5LNH - chains A and H; structure by X-ray diffraction, 3.00 A resolution.

[Chain A (and H)]
Name: GTP-sensing transcriptional pleiotropic repressor CodY
Organism: Bacillus subtilis (strain 168)
Notes: chain H of this document is another copy of the same molecule, construct and numbering; everything in this record applies to it too
Reference sequence: P39779 (CODY_BACSU); residue numbers follow UniProt; this construct covers 2-259
Chain sequence (263 residues; row label = number of the first residue in the row):
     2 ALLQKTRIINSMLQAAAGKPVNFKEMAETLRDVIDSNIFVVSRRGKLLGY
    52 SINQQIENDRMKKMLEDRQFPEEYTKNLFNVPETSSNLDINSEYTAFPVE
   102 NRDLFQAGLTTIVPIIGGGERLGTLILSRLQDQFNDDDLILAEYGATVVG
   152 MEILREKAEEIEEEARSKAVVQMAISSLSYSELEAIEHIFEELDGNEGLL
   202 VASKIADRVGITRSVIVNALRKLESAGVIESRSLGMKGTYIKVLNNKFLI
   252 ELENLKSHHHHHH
Not modelled in the structure: 257-264
Differences from the reference sequence: expression tag (260-264)
Modified / non-standard residues: Mse-13, Mse-27, Mse-62, Mse-65, Mse-152, Mse-174, Mse-237 (selenomethionine; parent Met)
From the paper describing this entry:
  - conformationally variable residues (loop rearrangement): Glu-94 to Ala-108
  - self-association interface (contacts with another copy of this molecule): Glu-165 to Ser-177
  - mutagenesis - L3S: decreased binding to another copy of this molecule
  - mutagenesis - L3S: decreased binding to BcaPp8(36)
  - mutagenesis - L3S: decreased signaling
  - mutagenesis - L3S: decreased binding to BcaPp8(19)

[How chain A and chain H interact]
Residue-residue contacts - 24 pairs, chain A then chain H:
  Leu-4(A) / Asp-137(H)
  Leu-4(A) / Ile-141(H)  hydrophobic
  Leu-4(A) / Glu-144(H)
  Arg-8(A) / Thr-85(H)
  Arg-8(A) / Glu-144(H)  salt bridge
  Asn-11(A) / Glu-144(H)
  Asn-11(A) / Thr-148(H)
  Leu-14(A) / Thr-148(H)
  Gln-15(A) / Ile-117(H)
  Gln-15(A) / Gly-118(H)
  Thr-85(A) / Arg-8(H)
  Ile-117(A) / Gln-15(H)
  Gly-120(A) / Ala-18(H)
  Asp-137(A) / Leu-4(H)
  Ile-141(A) / Leu-3(H)  hydrophobic
  Ile-141(A) / Leu-4(H)  hydrophobic
  Ile-141(A) / Thr-7(H)
  Glu-144(A) / Leu-4(H)
  Glu-144(A) / Arg-8(H)  salt bridge
  Glu-144(A) / Asn-11(H)
  Tyr-145(A) / Thr-148(H)
  Thr-148(A) / Asn-11(H)
  Thr-148(A) / Tyr-145(H)  hydrogen bond
  Mse-174(A) / Mse-174(H)
Interface residues without a listed pair, chain A (18 interface residues in all): Thr-7, Ala-18, Leu-140, Mse-152
Interface residues without a listed pair, chain H (20 interface residues in all): Leu-14, Gly-120, Leu-140, Mse-152

[Summary]
18 residues of chain A face 20 of chain H across their interface, with 1 hydrogen bond and 2 salt bridges.
Polar contacts include Arg-8(A)/Glu-144(H) and Thr-148(A)/Tyr-145(H). The paper reports that L3S of chain A
reduces binding to another copy of this molecule; conformational variability at Glu-94(A).
Both chains are GTP-sensing transcriptional pleiotropic repressor CodY (Bacillus subtilis (strain 168)). Entry
5LNH (Structure of full length Unliganded CodY from Bacillus subtilis) was determined by X-ray diffraction
(same publication as 5LOE, 5LOJ and 5LOO).
